PDB entry 5SUB | X-ray diffraction, 1.51 A resolution | chains A and B

# Chain A
Protein: Pre-mRNA-splicing factor 8
Source organism: Saccharomyces cerevisiae S288C
UniProtKB: P33334 (PRP8_YEAST); numbering as in UniProt (aligned over 1836-2090)
Chain sequence (258 residues; each row starts with the number of its first residue):
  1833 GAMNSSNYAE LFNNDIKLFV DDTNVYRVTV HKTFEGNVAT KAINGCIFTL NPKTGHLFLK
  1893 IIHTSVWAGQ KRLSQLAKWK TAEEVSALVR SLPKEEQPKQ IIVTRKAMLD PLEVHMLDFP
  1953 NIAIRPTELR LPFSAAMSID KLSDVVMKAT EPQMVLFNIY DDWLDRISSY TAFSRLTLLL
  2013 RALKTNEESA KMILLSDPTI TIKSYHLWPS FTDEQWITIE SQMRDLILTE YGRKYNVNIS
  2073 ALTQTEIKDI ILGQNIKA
Disordered / not traced: 2070-2090
Construct notes: expression tag (1833-1835)
Ligand contacts: V6R ((2S)-2-amino-N-[(2-fluorophenyl)methyl]-N-methylbutanamide): His1888, Leu1889, Phe1890, Leu1988, Phe1989, Asn1990
Curated features (UniProtKB/Swiss-Prot):
  - mutagenesis: Asp1853 (D1853A: Alters protein folding. Severely impaired growth. Strongly reduced growth at 35 degrees Celsius; when associated with A-1854; D1853N: Reduced growth at 30 degrees Celsius ...), Asp1854 (D1854A: Reduced growth at 30 degrees Celsius. Strongly reduced growth at 16 degrees Celsius. Strongly reduced growth at 35 degrees Celsius; when associated with A-1853 ...), Thr1855 (T1855A: Reduced growth at 30 degrees Celsius. Strongly reduced growth at 16 degrees Celsius), Thr1936 (T1936A: Reduced growth at 30 degrees Celsius. Strongly reduced growth at 16 degrees Celsius), Arg1937 (R1937K: Severely impaired growth. Reduced growth at 30 degrees Celsius. Strongly reduced growth at 16 degrees Celsius)

# Chain B
Protein: A1 cistron-splicing factor AAR2
Source organism: Saccharomyces cerevisiae S288C
UniProtKB: P32357 (AAR2_YEAST); aligned to UniProt positions 1-317 over residues 1-317
Chain sequence (308 residues; each row starts with the number of its first residue; note: 13 numbers in that range are skipped by the numbering (no residue carries them; nothing is unmodelled there); numbers below 1 keep their minus sign (Gly-3 is residue -3)):
    -3 GAMAMNTVPF TSAPIEVTIG IDQYSFNVKE NQPFHGIKDI PIGHVHVIHF QHADNSSMRY
    57 GYWFDCRMGN FYIQYDPKDG LYKMMEERDG AKFENIVHNF KERQMMVSYP KIDEDDTWYN
   117 LTEFVQMDKI RKIVRKDENQ FSYVDSSMTT VQENEL
   166 SSSSSDPAHS LNYTVINFKS REAIRPGHEM EDFLDKSYYL NTVMLQGIFK NSSNYFGELQ
   226 FAFLNAMFFG NYGSSLQWHA MIELICSSAT VPKHMLDKLD EILYYQIKTL PEQYSDILLN
   286 ERVWNICLYS SFQKNSLHNT EKIMENKYPE LL
Disordered / not traced: -3 to 0, 166-169
Construct notes: expression tag (-3 to 0); conflict Ser166 (Leu153 in P32357), Ser167 (Lys154 in P32357), Ser170 (Asp in P32357)
Ligand contacts:
  - V6R ((2S)-2-amino-N-[(2-fluorophenyl)methyl]-N-methylbutanamide), molecule 1: Tyr20, Ser21, Phe22, Val103, Ser104, Pro106
  - V6R, molecule 2: Phe22, Asn23, Val24, Gln28, Pro29, Phe30, Gln100, Met101, Met102, Val103
Curated features (UniProtKB/Swiss-Prot):
  - region: Leu261 to Ile282 (Leucine-zipper)
  - modified residue: Ser253 (Phosphoserine), Thr274 (Phosphothreonine)

# How chain A and chain B interact
Residue-residue contacts (17; chain A residue first):
  Gln1907(A) with Met195(B); Leu199(B)
  Leu1908(A) with Met195(B), hydrophobic
  Trp1911(A) with Glu194(B); Met195(B); Phe198(B), hydrophobic
  Asp1942(A) with Lys184(B), salt bridge; Phe198(B)
  Glu1945(A) with Lys184(B), salt bridge
  Val1946(A) with Ile189(B), hydrophobic; Glu194(B); Phe198(B), hydrophobic
  His1947(A) with Glu194(B)
  Leu1949(A) with Lys184(B); Ser185(B); Arg186(B)
  Asp1950(A) with Arg186(B), salt bridge

# Summary
The interface between chain A and chain B involves 9 residues on one side and 8 on the other, with 3 salt
bridges. Among the polar pairs are Asp1942(A)-Lys184(B), Glu1945(A)-Lys184(B) and Asp1950(A)-Arg186(B). Bound
to chain A: compound V6R. Ligands of chain B: compound V6R.
Chain A is Pre-mRNA-splicing factor 8 and chain B is A1 cistron-splicing factor AAR2, both from Saccharomyces
cerevisiae S288C; the structure, PanDDA analysis group deposition -- Aar2/RNaseH in complex with fragment
P03G01 from the F2X-Universal Library, was determined by X-ray diffraction together with 5ST0, 5ST1, 5ST2,
5ST3, 5ST4, 5ST5 and 248 further entries from the same study.
